3OAK - chains A and D; structure by X-ray diffraction, 2.15 A resolution.

== Chain A ==
Molecule: Transcription factor IWS1
From: Saccharomyces cerevisiae
Notes: fragment: Spn1 core domain, UNP reisudes 148-295
UniProt: Q06505 (IWS1_YEAST); residue numbers follow UniProt; this construct covers 148-292
Chain sequence (151 residues; each row starts with the number of its first residue):
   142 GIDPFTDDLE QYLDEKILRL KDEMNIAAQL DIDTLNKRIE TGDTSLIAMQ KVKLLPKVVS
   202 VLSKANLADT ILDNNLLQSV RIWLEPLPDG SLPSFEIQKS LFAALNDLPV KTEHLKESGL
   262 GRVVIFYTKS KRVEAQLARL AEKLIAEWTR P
Differences from the reference sequence: expression tag (142-147)
Curated features (UniProtKB/Swiss-Prot):
  - mutagenesis: K192 (K192N: Suppresses postrecruitment-defective SPT15/TBP alleles)
From the paper describing this entry:
  - mutagenesis - R263D: unchanged growth
  - mutagenesis - F267E: abolished growth in response to high temperatures
  - mutagenesis - K192N: decreased stability (proposed by the authors, not directly observed)

== Chain D ==
Molecule: Transcription elongation factor SPT6
From: Saccharomyces cerevisiae
Notes: fragment: Spt6 N-terminal segment
UniProt: P23615 (SPT6_YEAST); residue numbers follow UniProt; this construct covers 239-263
Chain sequence (31 residues; numbered 233 to 263; the number before each row is that of its first residue):
   233 DPFTHMSDKI DEMYDIFGDG HDYDWALEIE N
Not modelled in the structure: 233-234
Differences from the reference sequence: expression tag (233-238)
From the paper describing this entry:
  - mutagenesis - F249K: decreased binding to nucleosome
  - mutagenesis - F249K: decreased growth in response to elevated temperatures

== How chain A and chain D interact ==
Residue-residue contacts (35; chain A residue first):
  R222(A) - Y255(D)
  E226(A) - Y255(D)  hydrogen bond
  P227(A) - Y255(D)  hydrophobic
  P227(A) - A258(D)  hydrophobic
  L228(A) - W257(D)
  P229(A) - W257(D)
  D230(A) - I261(D)
  T253(A) - E244(D)  hydrogen bond
  T253(A) - I248(D)
  L256(A) - I248(D)  hydrophobic
  K257(A) - D247(D)
  G262(A) - F249(D)
  R263(A) - I248(D)
  R263(A) - F249(D)
  R263(A) - G250(D)
  R263(A) - D254(D)  salt bridge
  R263(A) - Y255(D)
  V264(A) - Y255(D)  hydrophobic
  I266(A) - F249(D)  hydrophobic
  F267(A) - Y255(D)  hydrophobic
  F267(A) - L259(D)  hydrophobic
  K270(A) - G252(D)  hydrogen bond (side chain-backbone)
  K270(A) - L259(D)
  S271(A) - L259(D)
  S271(A) - E262(D)  hydrogen bond
  K272(A) - E262(D)  hydrogen bond (backbone-side chain)
  K272(A) - N263(D)  hydrogen bond
  R273(A) - E262(D)
  I286(A) - F249(D)  hydrophobic
  W289(A) - M245(D)
  T290(A) - M245(D)
  T290(A) - F249(D)
  R291(A) - K241(D)  hydrogen bond (backbone-side chain)
  P292(A) - M238(D)  hydrophobic
  P292(A) - K241(D)
Also at the interface, not in a pair above, chain A (24 interface residues in all): G231
From the paper, about this interface:
  - specific contacts: E226(A)-Y255(D) (hydrogen bond), R263(A)-D254(D) (hydrogen bond), S271(A)-E262(D) (hydrogen bond), K272(A)-N263(D) (hydrogen bond), R273(A)-E262(D)
  - interface residues, chain A: G231(A), G262(A), R263(A), I286(A), W289(A)
  - hot spots on chain A (mutagenesis) - R263D (170-fold): decreased binding to Transcription elongation factor SPT6 (chain D)
  - hot spots on chain A (mutagenesis) - F267E: abolished binding to Transcription elongation factor SPT6 (chain D)
  - interface residues, chain D: M245(D), F249(D), W257(D), I261(D)
  - hot spots on chain D (mutagenesis) - F249K (60-fold): decreased binding to Transcription factor IWS1 (chain A)

== Summary ==
Chain A and chain D form an interface of 24 and 17 residues respectively, with 7 hydrogen bonds and 1 salt
bridge. Among the polar pairs are R263(A)-D254(D), E226(A)-Y255(D) and T253(A)-E244(D). The authors report
hydrogen bonds between E226(A) and Y255(D), R263(A) and D254(D) and S271(A) and E262(D) among others; a
contact between R273(A) and E262(D). The paper reports that F267E of chain A abolishes growth in response to
high temperatures; interface residues G231(A), G262(A) and M245(D) among others; 4 substitutions were tested
in all.
Chain A is Transcription factor IWS1 and chain D is Transcription elongation factor SPT6, both from
Saccharomyces cerevisiae; the structure, Crystal structure of a Spn1 (Iws1)-Spt6 complex, was determined by
X-ray diffraction together with 3O8Z from the same study.
